7TXS - chain A; structure by X-ray diffraction, 1.25 A resolution.

Chain A:
Protein: VioB
From: Acinetobacter baumannii
Reference sequence: A0A334FGR6 (A0A334FGR6_ACIBA); numbering as in UniProt (aligned over 1-209)
Amino-acid sequence (217 residues; each row starts with the number of its first residue):
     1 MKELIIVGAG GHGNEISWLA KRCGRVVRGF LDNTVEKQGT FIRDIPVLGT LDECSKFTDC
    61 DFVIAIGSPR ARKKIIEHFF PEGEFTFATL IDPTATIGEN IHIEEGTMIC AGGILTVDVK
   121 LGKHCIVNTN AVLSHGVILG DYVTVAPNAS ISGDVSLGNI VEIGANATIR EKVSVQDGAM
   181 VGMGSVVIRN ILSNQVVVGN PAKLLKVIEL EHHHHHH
Not modelled in the structure: 210-217
Differences from the reference sequence: expression tag (210-217)
Bound ions: Na+ site 1 near Asn-130 (its only coordinating residue here); Na+ site 2 near Asn-166 (its only coordinating residue here)
Residues lining bound ligands: NH9 ([(2R,3S,4R,5R)-5-(6-amino-9H-purin-9-yl)-4-hydroxy-3-(phosphonooxy)oxolan-2-yl]methyl (3R)-4-({3-[(2-{[(1S)-1-{[(2R,3S,4S,5R,6R)-4,5-dihydroxy-6-{[(R)-hydroxy{[(R)-hydroxy{[(2R,3S,5R)-3-hydroxy-5-(5-methyl-2,4-dioxo-3,4-dihydropyrimidin-1(2H)-yl)oxolan-2-yl]methoxy}phosphoryl]oxy}phosphoryl]oxy}-2-methyloxan-3-yl]amino}ethyl]sulfanyl}ethyl)amino]-3-oxopropyl}amino)-3-hydroxy-2,2-dimethyl-4-oxobutyl dihydrogen diphosphate (non-preferred name)): Gly-8, Ala-9, Gly-10, Gly-11, His-12, Gly-13, Glu-15, Asp-32, Asn-33, Thr-34, Lys-37, Leu-51, Ala-65, Ile-66, Gly-67, Ser-68, Ala-71, Lys-74, Ile-75, Asn-128, Ser-134, His-135, Ala-146, Pro-147, Ser-152, Gly-153, Gly-164, Ala-165, Arg-170, Glu-171, Lys-172, Met-180, Gly-182, Met-183, Val-186, Ile-188, Arg-189, Val-196, Val-198, Gly-199, Asn-200, Pro-201, Leu-205, Lys-206
Reported in the primary citation:
  - catalytic residues: His-135, Gly-153
  - binding site for NH9: Asn-128, Ser-152, Gly-153

Overview:
Chain A binds compound NH9. The paper reports catalytic residues His-135 and Gly-153; a binding site for NH9
at Asn-128, Ser-152 and Gly-153.
Chain A is VioB (Acinetobacter baumannii); the structure, X-ray structure of the VioB N-aetyltransferase from
Acinetobacter baumannii in the presence of a reaction intermediate, was determined by X-ray diffraction,
deposited together with 7TXP and 7TXQ.
